Entry 3FNE (X-ray diffraction, 1.98 A resolution); this record covers chains B and D of the 4 polymer chains in the assembly.

Chain B (and D):
Protein: Enoyl-[acyl-carrier-protein] reductase [NADH]
Organism: Mycobacterium tuberculosis
Notes: EC 1.3.1.9; chain D of this document is another copy of the same molecule, construct and numbering; everything in this record applies to it too
Reference sequence: P0A5Y6 (INHA_MYCTU); numbering as in UniProt (aligned over 1-269)
Amino-acid sequence (269 residues; each row starts with the number of its first residue):
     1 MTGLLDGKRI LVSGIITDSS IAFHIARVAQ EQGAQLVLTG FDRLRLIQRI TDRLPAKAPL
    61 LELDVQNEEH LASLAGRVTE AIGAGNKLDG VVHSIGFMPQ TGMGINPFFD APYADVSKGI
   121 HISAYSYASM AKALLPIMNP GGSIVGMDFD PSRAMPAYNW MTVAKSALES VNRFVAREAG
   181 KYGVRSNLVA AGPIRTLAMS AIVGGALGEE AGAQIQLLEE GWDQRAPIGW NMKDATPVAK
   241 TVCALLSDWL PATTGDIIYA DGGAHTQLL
Not modelled in the structure: 1, 199-212 (chain D: 1, 200-207)
Small-molecule neighbours:
  - 8PC (2-(2,4-dichlorophenoxy)-5-(pyridin-2-ylmethyl)phenol): Gly96, Phe97, Met98, Met103, Phe149, Met155, Tyr158, Met161, Lys165, Pro193, Ala198, Ile215, Leu218, Glu219
  - NAD (nicotinamide-adenine-dinucleotide): Gly14, Ile15, Ile16, Ser20, Ile21, Ala22, Phe41, Leu63, Asp64, Val65, Gln66, Ser94, Ile95, Gly96, Phe97, Ile122, Met147, Asp148, Phe149, Tyr158, Met161, Lys165, Ala191, Gly192, Pro193, Ile194, Thr196, Ala198
What the authors report for this chain:
  - binding site for 8PC: Phe149, Tyr158, Glu219
  - binding site for 8PC: Phe97, Met103 (from molecular simulation)

How chain B and chain D interact:
Residue-residue contacts - 26 pairs, chain B then chain D:
  Arg153(B) with Arg153(D); His265(D), hydrogen bond (side chain-backbone); Thr266(D); Gln267(D); Leu268(D)
  Ala154(B) with Thr266(D), hydrogen bond (backbone-backbone); Gln267(D); Leu268(D), hydrogen bond (backbone-backbone)
  Met155(B) with Leu268(D), hydrophobic
  Pro156(B) with Leu269(D)
  Leu217(B) with Leu269(D), hydrophobic
  Leu218(B) with Leu268(D), hydrophobic; Leu269(D), hydrophobic
  Arg225(B) with Leu268(D)
  His265(B) with Arg153(D), hydrogen bond (backbone-side chain)
  Thr266(B) with Arg153(D); Ala154(D), hydrogen bond (backbone-backbone)
  Gln267(B) with Arg153(D); Ala154(D)
  Leu268(B) with Arg153(D); Ala154(D), hydrogen bond (backbone-backbone); Met155(D), hydrophobic; Leu218(D), hydrophobic; Trp222(D), hydrophobic
  Leu269(B) with Pro156(D); Leu218(D)
Interface residues without a listed pair, chain B (14 interface residues in all): Ser152, Trp222
Interface residues without a listed pair, chain D (15 interface residues in all): Asp150, Ser152, Leu217, Arg225

Overview:
Chain B and chain D form an interface of 14 and 15 residues respectively; the contacts include 6 hydrogen
bonds. Among the polar pairs are Arg153(B)-His265(D), Ala154(B)-Thr266(D) and Ala154(B)-Leu268(D). Ligands of
chain B: NAD and compound 8PC. From the paper: a binding site for 8PC at Phe149(B), Tyr158(B) and Glu219(B)
among others.
Chain B and chain D are both Enoyl-[acyl-carrier-protein] reductase [NADH] (Mycobacterium tuberculosis); the
structure, Crystal structure of InhA bound to triclosan derivative 17, was determined by X-ray diffraction
together with 3FNF, 3FNG and 3FNH from the same study.
